Entry 7QSG (X-ray diffraction, 2.75 A resolution); this record covers chain A.

# Chain A
Name: D-inositol 3-phosphate glycosyltransferase
Source organism: Mycolicibacterium hassiacum
Notes: EC 2.4.1.250
UniProtKB: K5BE02 (K5BE02_MYCHD); residue numbers follow UniProt; this construct covers 1-411
Sequence (437 residues; each row starts with the number of its first residue; numbers below 1 keep their minus sign (Met-25 is residue -25)):
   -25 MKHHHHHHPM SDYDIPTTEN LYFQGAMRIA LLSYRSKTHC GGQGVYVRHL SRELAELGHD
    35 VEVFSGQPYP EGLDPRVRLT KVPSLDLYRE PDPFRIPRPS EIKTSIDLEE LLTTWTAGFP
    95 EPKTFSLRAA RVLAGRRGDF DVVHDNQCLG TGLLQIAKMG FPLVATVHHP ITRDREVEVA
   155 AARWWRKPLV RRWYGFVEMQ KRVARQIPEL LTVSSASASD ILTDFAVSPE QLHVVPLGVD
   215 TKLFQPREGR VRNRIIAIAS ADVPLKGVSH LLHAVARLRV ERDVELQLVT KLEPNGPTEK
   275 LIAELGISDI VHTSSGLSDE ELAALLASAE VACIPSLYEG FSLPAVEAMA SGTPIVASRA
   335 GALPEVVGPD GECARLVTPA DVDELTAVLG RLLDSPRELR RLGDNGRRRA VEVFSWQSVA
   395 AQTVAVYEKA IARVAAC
Disordered / not traced: -25 to -3, 68-76, 91-92, 153-165, 234-238, 267-269, 409-411
Differences from the reference sequence: initiating methionine (-25); expression tag (-24 to 0)
Curated features (UniProtKB/Swiss-Prot):
  - mutagenesis: Lys240 (K240A: Loss of activity), Glu313 (E313A: Strong decrease in activity), Glu321 (E321A: Loss of activity)
Reported in the primary citation:
  - mutagenesis - K240A, E321A: abolished catalytic activity
  - conformationally variable residues (order/disorder transition): Ser234 to Pro238
  - catalytic residues: Glu313 (citing earlier work)
  - mutagenesis - E313A: decreased catalytic activity
  - catalytic residues: His142 (by similarity / conservation)

# Summary
UniProt lists 3 mutagenesis sites. From the paper: catalytic residues Glu313 and His142; K240A and E321A
abolish catalytic activity.
Chain A is D-inositol 3-phosphate glycosyltransferase (Mycolicibacterium hassiacum); the structure,
Methylmannose polysaccharide mannosyltransferase from M. hassiacum, was determined by X-ray diffraction (same
publication as 7QSJ).
